PDB entry 5N9P | X-ray diffraction, 1.80 A resolution | chains B and C of the 5 polymer chains in the assembly

== Chain B ==
Molecule: Protein enabled homolog
From: Homo sapiens
UniProt: Q8N8S7 (ENAH_HUMAN); residue numbers follow UniProt; this construct covers 1-111
Amino-acid sequence (113 residues; row label = number of the first residue in the row; numbers below 1 keep their minus sign (Gly-1 is residue -1)):
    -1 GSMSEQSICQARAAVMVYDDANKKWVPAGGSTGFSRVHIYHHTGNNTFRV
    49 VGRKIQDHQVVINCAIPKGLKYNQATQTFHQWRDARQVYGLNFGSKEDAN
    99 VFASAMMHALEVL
Unresolved in the structure: -1 to 0
Sequence notes: expression tag (-1 to 0)
Reported in the primary citation:
  - binding site for Ac-[2-Cl-F]-PP-[ProM-1]-NH2 (chain C): Phe77

== Chain C ==
Molecule: Ac-[2-Cl-F]-PP-[ProM-1]-NH2
Amino-acid sequence (6 residues; row label = number of the first residue in the row):
     1 XXPPXX
Modified positions: ACE (acetyl group) at position 1, 2L5 (2-chloro-L-phenylalanine) at position 2, 92B ((3S,7R,10R,13S)-2-oxidanylidene-1,4-diazatricyclo[8.3.0.03,7]tridec-8-ene-13-carboxylic acid) at position 5, NH2 (amino group) at position 6

== Chain B / chain C interface ==
Contacting residue pairs (14; chain B residue first):
  Tyr16(B) - Pro3(C)  hydrophobic
  Trp23(B) - Pro3(C)  hydrophobic
  Trp23(B) - Pro4(C)  hydrogen bond (side chain-backbone)
  Trp23(B) - 92B_5(C)
  Lys69(B) - 2L5_2(C)
  Asn71(B) - 2L5_2(C)
  Phe77(B) - 92B_5(C)
  Gln79(B) - 2L5_2(C)
  Gln79(B) - Pro3(C)  hydrogen bond (side chain-backbone)
  Trp80(B) - 2L5_2(C)
  Arg81(B) - ACE_1(C)  hydrogen bond (side chain-backbone)
  Arg81(B) - 2L5_2(C)
  Val86(B) - 2L5_2(C)
  Val86(B) - Pro3(C)
Also at the interface, not in a pair above, chain B (13 interface residues in all): Met14, Ala73, Thr74, Asn90

== In short ==
The interface between chain B and chain C involves 13 residues on one side and 5 on the other, with 3 hydrogen
bonds. Polar contacts include Trp23(B)-Pro4(C), Gln79(B)-Pro3(C) and Arg81(B)-ACE_1(C). From the paper: a
binding site for Ac-[2-Cl-F]-PP-[ProM-1]-NH2 (chain C) at Phe77(B).
Here chain B is Protein enabled homolog (Homo sapiens) and chain C is Ac-[2-Cl-F]-PP-[ProM-1]-NH2. Entry 5N9P
(ENAH EVH1 in complex with Ac-[2-Cl-F]-PP-[ProM-1]-NH2) was determined by X-ray diffraction together with
5N91, 5N9C, 5NC2, 5NC7, 5ND0, 6XVT, 6XXR and 7A5M from the same study.
